2ZUT - chains A and B; structure by X-ray diffraction, 1.90 A resolution.

== Chain A (and B) ==
Protein: Lacto-N-biose phosphorylase
Organism: Bifidobacterium longum
Notes: EC 2.4.1.211; chain B of this document is another copy of the same molecule, construct and numbering; everything in this record applies to it too
Reference sequence: Q5NU17 (Q5NU17_BIFLO); residue numbers follow UniProt; this construct covers 1-751
Amino-acid sequence (759 residues; row label = number of the first residue in the row):
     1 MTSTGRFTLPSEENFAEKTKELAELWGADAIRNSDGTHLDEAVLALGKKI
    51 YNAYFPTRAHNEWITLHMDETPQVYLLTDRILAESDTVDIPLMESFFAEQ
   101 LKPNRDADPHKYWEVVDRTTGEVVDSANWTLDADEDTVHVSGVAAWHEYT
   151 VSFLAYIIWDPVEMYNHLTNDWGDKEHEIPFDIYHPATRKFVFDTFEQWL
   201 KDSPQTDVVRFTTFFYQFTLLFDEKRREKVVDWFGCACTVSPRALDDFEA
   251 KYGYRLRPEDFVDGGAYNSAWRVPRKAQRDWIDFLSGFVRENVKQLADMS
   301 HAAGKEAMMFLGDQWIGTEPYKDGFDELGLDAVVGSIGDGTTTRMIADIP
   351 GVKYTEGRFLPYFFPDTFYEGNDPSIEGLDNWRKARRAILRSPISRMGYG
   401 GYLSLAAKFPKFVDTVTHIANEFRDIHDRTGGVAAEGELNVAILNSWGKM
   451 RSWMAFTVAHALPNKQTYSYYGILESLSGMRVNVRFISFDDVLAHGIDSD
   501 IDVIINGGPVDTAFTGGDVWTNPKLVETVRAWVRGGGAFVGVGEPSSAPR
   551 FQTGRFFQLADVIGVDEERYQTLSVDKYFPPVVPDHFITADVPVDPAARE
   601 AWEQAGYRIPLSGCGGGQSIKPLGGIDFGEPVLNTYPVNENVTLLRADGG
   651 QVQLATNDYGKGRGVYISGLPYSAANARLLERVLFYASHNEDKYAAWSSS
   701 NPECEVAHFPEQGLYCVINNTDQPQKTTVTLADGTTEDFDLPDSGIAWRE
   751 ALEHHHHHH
Disordered / not traced: 1-2, 35-42, 755-759 (chain B: 1-2, 35-46, 750-759)
Sequence notes: expression tag (752-759)
Small-molecule neighbours: 2-acetamido-2-deoxy-alpha-D-galactopyranose (A2G): Val162, Tyr165, Phe218, Leu220, Glu228, Trp233, Phe310, Leu311, Gly312, Asp313, Ser336, His460
From the paper describing this entry:
  - binding site for 2-acetamido-2-deoxy-alpha-D-galactopyranose: Tyr165, Glu228, Trp233, Asp313, His460, Ser612
  - catalytic residues: Asp313 (citing earlier work)
  - conformationally variable residues (helix shift, order/disorder transition, side-chain flip): Ser34 to Leu46, Asp160 to Asn170, Gln217, Trp233, Asp313
  - specificity-determining residues: Val162, His460, Ser612 (proposed by the authors, not directly observed)
  - mutagenesis - R32E, R210E, R358E, Y362N: abolished catalytic activity
  - mutagenesis - N166A, Y362F (1,000-fold), F364N: decreased catalytic activity

== How chain A and chain B interact ==
Pairs across the interface (130):
  Arg80(A) with Gln552(B), hydrogen bond; Arg555(B)
  Leu82(A) with Arg530(B); Arg534(B); Tyr659(B)
  Glu84(A) with Arg534(B), salt bridge
  Arg118(A) with Gln552(B)
  Thr119(A) with Arg530(B), hydrogen bond; Phe551(B)
  Ala145(A) with Glu527(B)
  Trp146(A) with Glu527(B); Arg530(B), hydrogen bond (backbone-side chain); Ala531(B); Arg534(B)
  His147(A) with Pro523(B); Glu527(B), salt bridge
  Glu148(A) with Arg530(B), salt bridge; Asp561(B)
  Asp223(A) with Tyr578(B)
  Lys225(A) with Glu640(B), salt bridge
  Arg227(A) with Tyr578(B); Glu640(B), salt bridge
  Glu228(A) with Asp576(B); Tyr578(B), hydrogen bond (backbone-side chain); Ser612(B), hydrogen bond; Gly613(B), hydrogen bond (side chain-backbone)
  Lys229(A) with Ser574(B); Val575(B); Asp576(B), hydrogen bond (backbone-backbone)
  Val230(A) with Ser574(B)
  Val231(A) with Ser574(B), hydrogen bond (backbone-side chain); Ser612(B); Gly613(B)
  Asp232(A) with Ser574(B)
  Asp263(A) with Thr553(B)
  Gly264(A) with Gly554(B)
  Gly265(A) with Val575(B)
  Ala266(A) with Thr553(B); Gln571(B)
  Ser269(A) with Ser574(B)
  Trp271(A) with Tyr570(B); Leu573(B), hydrophobic
  Arg272(A) with Thr553(B), hydrogen bond; Gln571(B), hydrogen bond
  Val458(A) with Leu573(B)
  Ala459(A) with Ser612(B)
  Leu462(A) with Leu611(B), hydrophobic; Ser612(B)
  Asn464(A) with Gly613(B), hydrogen bond (side chain-backbone); Cys614(B)
  Lys465(A) with Asn634(B), hydrogen bond; Gly649(B); Gly650(B); Gln651(B), hydrogen bond
  Gln466(A) with Tyr570(B); Leu573(B); Asn634(B), hydrogen bond
  Pro509(A) with Tyr570(B), hydrophobic
  Val510(A) with Arg569(B)
  Asp511(A) with Arg550(B), salt bridge; Gln571(B), hydrogen bond (backbone-side chain)
  Thr512(A) with Tyr570(B)
  Asp518(A) with Arg550(B), salt bridge
  Pro523(A) with His147(B)
  Glu527(A) with Ala145(B); Trp146(B); His147(B), salt bridge
  Arg530(A) with Thr119(B), hydrogen bond; Trp146(B), hydrogen bond (side chain-backbone); His147(B); Glu148(B), salt bridge
  Ala531(A) with Trp146(B)
  Arg534(A) with Leu82(B); Glu84(B), salt bridge; Trp146(B)
  Pro549(A) with Arg550(B)
  Arg550(A) with Asp511(B), salt bridge; Asp518(B), salt bridge; Pro549(B)
  Phe551(A) with Thr119(B)
  Gln552(A) with Arg80(B), hydrogen bond; Arg118(B), hydrogen bond (side chain-backbone)
  Thr553(A) with Asp263(B); Ala266(B); Arg272(B)
  Gly554(A) with Gly264(B)
  Arg555(A) with Arg80(B)
  Asp561(A) with Glu148(B)
  Arg569(A) with Val510(B)
  Tyr570(A) with Trp271(B); Gln466(B); Pro509(B), hydrophobic; Thr512(B)
  Gln571(A) with Ala266(B); Arg272(B), hydrogen bond; Asp511(B), hydrogen bond (side chain-backbone)
  Leu573(A) with Trp271(B), hydrophobic; Val458(B); Gln466(B)
  Ser574(A) with Lys229(B); Val230(B); Val231(B), hydrogen bond (side chain-backbone); Asp232(B); Ser269(B)
  Val575(A) with Lys229(B); Gly265(B)
  Asp576(A) with Glu228(B); Lys229(B), hydrogen bond (backbone-backbone)
  Tyr578(A) with Asp223(B); Arg227(B); Glu228(B), hydrogen bond (side chain-backbone)
  Leu611(A) with Leu462(B), hydrophobic
  Ser612(A) with Glu228(B), hydrogen bond; Ala459(B); Leu462(B)
  Gly613(A) with Glu228(B), hydrogen bond (backbone-side chain); Val231(B); Ala459(B); Asn464(B), hydrogen bond (backbone-side chain)
  Cys614(A) with Asn464(B)
  Pro631(A) with Leu633(B)
  Leu633(A) with Pro631(B)
  Asn634(A) with Lys465(B), hydrogen bond; Gln466(B), hydrogen bond
  Glu640(A) with Lys225(B), salt bridge; Arg227(B), salt bridge
  Gly649(A) with Lys465(B)
  Gly650(A) with Lys465(B)
  Gln651(A) with Lys465(B), hydrogen bond
  Tyr659(A) with Leu82(B)
Also at the interface, not in a pair above, chain A (74 interface residues in all): Thr120, Thr467, Val526, Thr572, Pro610, Glu630
Also at the interface, not in a pair above, chain B (74 interface residues in all): Thr120, Thr467, Val526, Thr572, Pro610, Glu630

== In short ==
Chain A and chain B each contribute 74 residues to their interface; the contacts include 30 hydrogen bonds and
14 salt bridges. Polar contacts include Glu84(A)-Arg534(B), His147(A)-Glu527(B) and Glu148(A)-Arg530(B). The
paper reports the catalytic residue Asp313(A); R32E, R210E and R358E of chain A, among others, abolish
catalytic activity; 7 substitutions were tested in all.
Chain A and chain B are both Lacto-N-biose phosphorylase (Bifidobacterium longum); the structure, Crystal
structure of Galacto-N-biose/Lacto-N-biose I phosphorylase in complex with GalNAc, was determined by X-ray
diffraction, deposited together with 2ZUS, 2ZUU and 2ZUW.
